1DPY - chain A; structure by X-ray diffraction, 2.45 A resolution.

Chain A:
Protein: Phospholipase A2
Organism: Bungarus caeruleus
Notes: EC 3.1.1.4
UniProtKB: Q9DF52 (PA2K_BUNCE); residues 1-118 here correspond to UniProt positions 28-145 (UniProt number = residue number + 27)
Amino-acid sequence (118 residues; row label = number of the first residue in the row; note: 2 numbers in that range are skipped by the numbering (no residue carries them; nothing is unmodelled there)):
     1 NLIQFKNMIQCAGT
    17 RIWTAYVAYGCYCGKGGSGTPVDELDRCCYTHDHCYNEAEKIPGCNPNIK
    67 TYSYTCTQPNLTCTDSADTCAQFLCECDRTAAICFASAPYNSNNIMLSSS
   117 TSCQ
Disordered / not traced: 114
Sequence notes: conflict I18 (Pro43 in Q9DF52), A24 (Asn49 in Q9DF52), H50 (Asn75 in Q9DF52), Q74 (Glu99 in Q9DF52), S82 (Thr107 in Q9DF52), Q88 (Arg113 in Q9DF52), E92 (Asp117 in Q9DF52), I111 (Val136 in Q9DF52), S118 (Asn143 in Q9DF52)
Disulfide bonds: C11-C72, C27-C119, C29-C45, C44-C100, C51-C93, C61-C86, C79-C91
Metal / ion sites: Na+: Y28, G30, G32, D49
Curated features (UniProtKB/Swiss-Prot):
  - binding site (Ca(2+)): G30

Overview:
Y28, G30, G32 and D49 coordinate Na+. From UniProt: Ca2+-binding residue G30.
Chain A is Phospholipase A2 (Bungarus caeruleus); the structure, Three-dimensional structure of a novel
phospholipase A2 from indian common krait at 2.45 A resolution, was determined by X-ray diffraction, deposited
together with 1FE5.
